Entry 2VGK (X-ray diffraction, 2.25 A resolution); this record covers chain A.

== Chain A ==
Molecule: D-alanyl-D-alanine carboxypeptidase
From: Actinomadura sp
Notes: EC 3.4.16.4
Reference sequence: P39045 (DAC_ACTSP); residues 1-489 here correspond to UniProt positions 50-538 (UniProt number = residue number + 49)
Sequence (489 residues; each row starts with the number of its first residue):
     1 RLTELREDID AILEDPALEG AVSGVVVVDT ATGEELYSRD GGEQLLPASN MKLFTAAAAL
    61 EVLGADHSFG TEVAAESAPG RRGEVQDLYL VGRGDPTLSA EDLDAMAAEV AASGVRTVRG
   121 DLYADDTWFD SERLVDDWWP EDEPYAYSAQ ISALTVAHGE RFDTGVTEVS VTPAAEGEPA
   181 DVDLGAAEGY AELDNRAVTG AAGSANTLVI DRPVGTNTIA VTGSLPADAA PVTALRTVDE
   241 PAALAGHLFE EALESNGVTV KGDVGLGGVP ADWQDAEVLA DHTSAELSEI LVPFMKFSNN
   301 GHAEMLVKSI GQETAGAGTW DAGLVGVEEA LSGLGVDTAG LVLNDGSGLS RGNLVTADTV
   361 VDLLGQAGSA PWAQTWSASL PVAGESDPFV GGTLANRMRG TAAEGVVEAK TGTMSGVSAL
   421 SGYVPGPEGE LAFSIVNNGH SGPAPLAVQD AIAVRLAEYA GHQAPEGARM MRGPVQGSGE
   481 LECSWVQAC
Unresolved in the structure: 468-489
UniProt features mapped onto this chain:
  - active site: S49 (Acyl-ester intermediate), K52 (Proton acceptor), S298
  - binding site (substrate): K410
Ion coordination: Mg2+ site 1: E188, H247, E251; Mg2+ site 2 near H462 (its only coordinating residue here)
Small-molecule neighbours: REZ ((2R)-2-amino-7-{[(1R)-1-carboxyethyl]amino}-7-oxoheptanoic acid): S49, W139, D142, Y147, S298, N300, L349, R351, T413, M414, S415
From the paper describing this entry:
  - binding site for REZ: D142, R351, S415

== In short ==
Chain A binds compound REZ. E188, H247 and E251 form the Mg2+ site 1. From UniProt: 3 active-site residues and
substrate-binding residue K410. From the paper: a binding site for REZ at D142, R351 and S415.
Chain A is D-alanyl-D-alanine carboxypeptidase (Actinomadura sp); the structure, Crystal structure of
Actinomadura R39 DD-peptidase complexed with a peptidoglycan-mimetic cephalosporin, was determined by X-ray
diffraction (same publication as 2VGJ, 3BEB and 3BEC).
